PDB entry 4TNT | X-ray diffraction, 2.39 A resolution | chains A and B of the 4 polymer chains in the assembly

Chain A (and B):
Protein: Mineralocorticoid receptor
Organism: Homo sapiens
Notes: chain B of this document is another copy of the same molecule, construct and numbering; everything in this record applies to it too
UniProt: P08235 (MCR_HUMAN), isoform P08235-4; numbering as in UniProt (aligned over 593-671)
Amino-acid sequence (103 residues; row label = number of the first residue in the row):
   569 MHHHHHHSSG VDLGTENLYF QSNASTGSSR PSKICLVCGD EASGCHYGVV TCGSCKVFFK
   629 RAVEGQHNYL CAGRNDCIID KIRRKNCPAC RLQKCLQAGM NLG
Unresolved in the structure: 569-599
Differences from the reference sequence: initiating methionine (569); expression tag (570-592)
Bound ions: Zn2+ site 1: Cys603, Cys606, Cys620, Cys623; Zn2+ site 2: Cys639, Cys645, Cys655, Cys658
Curated features (UniProtKB/Swiss-Prot):
  - DNA-binding region: Cys603 to Met668 (Nuclear receptor)
  - zinc finger (NR C4-type): Cys603 to Cys623, Cys639 to Cys663
  - binding site (Zn(2+)): Cys603, Cys606, Cys620, Cys623, Cys639, Cys645, Cys655, Cys658
  - natural variant: Gly633 (G633R: In PHA1A), Cys645 (C645S: In PHA1A), Arg659 (R659S: In PHA1A)
What the authors report for this chain:
  - binding site for the 17-nt DNA strand: His614, Lys624, Arg652, Arg659
  - binding site for the 17-nt DNA strand: Val625, Arg629
  - Zn2+ coordination: Cys606, Cys645
  - disease-associated variants - C606W, F626C, C645S: decreased stability (proposed by the authors, not directly observed)
  - disease-associated variants - G633R: decreased signaling (citing earlier work)
  - contacts within the chain: Ser611-His614, Asp608-Arg652
  - self-association interface (contacts with another copy of this molecule); pairs are residue here / residue on that copy: Arg642-Asp644 (salt bridge)
  - disease-associated variants - H614N, G621D, R652Q, K653N (citing earlier work)

Chain A / chain B interface:
Residue-residue contacts - 17 pairs, chain A then chain B:
  Leu638(A) - Arg651(B)
  Leu638(A) - Asn654(B)  hydrogen bond (backbone-side chain)
  Cys639(A) - Arg651(B)  hydrogen bond (backbone-side chain)
  Ala640(A) - Cys645(B)
  Ala640(A) - Ile646(B)  hydrogen bond (backbone-backbone)
  Ala640(A) - Arg651(B)
  Ala640(A) - Asn654(B)
  Arg642(A) - Arg642(B)
  Arg642(A) - Asp644(B)  salt bridge
  Asp644(A) - Arg642(B)  salt bridge
  Cys645(A) - Ala640(B)
  Ile646(A) - Ala640(B)  hydrogen bond (backbone-backbone)
  Arg651(A) - Leu638(B)
  Arg651(A) - Cys639(B)  hydrogen bond (side chain-backbone)
  Arg651(A) - Ala640(B)
  Asn654(A) - Leu638(B)  hydrogen bond (side chain-backbone)
  Asn654(A) - Asn654(B)
Other interface residues (no listed pair), chain A (10 interface residues in all): Asn636
Other interface residues (no listed pair), chain B (10 interface residues in all): Ile650

Summary:
Chain A and chain B each contribute 10 residues to their interface, with 6 hydrogen bonds and 2 salt bridges.
Among the polar pairs are Arg642(A)-Asp644(B), Leu638(A)-Asn654(B) and Cys639(A)-Arg651(B). From the paper: a
binding site for the 17-nt DNA strand at His614(A), Lys624(A) and Arg652(A) among others; C606W, F626C and
C645S of chain A reduce stability.
Both chains are Mineralocorticoid receptor (Homo sapiens). Entry 4TNT (Structure of the human
mineralocorticoid receptor in complex with DNA) was determined by X-ray diffraction.
